4W7Z - chains B and D of the 4 polymer chains in the assembly; structure by X-ray diffraction, 2.20 A resolution.

Chain B (and D):
Name: B-cell receptor-associated protein 29
From: Homo sapiens
Notes: chain D of this document is another copy of the same molecule, construct and numbering; everything in this record applies to it too
Reference sequence: Q9UHQ4 (BAP29_HUMAN), isoform Q9UHQ4-2; residue numbers follow UniProt; this construct covers 168-229
Sequence (64 residues; row label = number of the first residue in the row):
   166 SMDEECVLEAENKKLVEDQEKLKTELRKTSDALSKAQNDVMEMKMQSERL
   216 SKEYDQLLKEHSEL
Construct notes: expression tag (166-167)

Chain B / chain D interface:
Contacting residue pairs (60):
  L173(B) - H226(D)
  E176(B) - Q221(D)
  E176(B) - L222(D)
  E176(B) - E225(D)
  E176(B) - H226(D)  salt bridge
  N177(B) - L222(D)
  K179(B) - R214(D)
  K179(B) - E218(D)  salt bridge
  L180(B) - L215(D)
  L180(B) - E218(D)
  D183(B) - Q211(D)
  D183(B) - R214(D)  salt bridge
  D183(B) - L215(D)
  D183(B) - E218(D)
  Q184(B) - L215(D)
  K186(B) - Q211(D)
  L187(B) - M208(D)  hydrophobic
  L187(B) - L215(D)  hydrophobic
  E190(B) - E207(D)
  E190(B) - M208(D)
  E190(B) - Q211(D)  hydrogen bond
  L191(B) - M208(D)  hydrophobic
  K193(B) - D204(D)
  T194(B) - A201(D)
  T194(B) - D204(D)
  T194(B) - M208(D)
  A197(B) - A197(D)
  A197(B) - A201(D)
  L198(B) - L198(D)  hydrophobic
  L198(B) - A201(D)  hydrophobic
  A201(B) - A197(D)  hydrophobic
  A201(B) - L198(D)  hydrophobic
  D204(B) - K193(D)  salt bridge
  D204(B) - T194(D)
  V205(B) - T194(D)
  E207(B) - E190(D)
  E207(B) - K193(D)  salt bridge
  M208(B) - L187(D)  hydrophobic
  M208(B) - E190(D)
  M208(B) - L191(D)  hydrophobic
  M208(B) - T194(D)
  Q211(B) - D183(D)
  Q211(B) - K186(D)
  Q211(B) - E190(D)
  L215(B) - L180(D)  hydrophobic
  L215(B) - D183(D)
  L215(B) - Q184(D)
  L215(B) - L187(D)  hydrophobic
  E218(B) - K179(D)
  E218(B) - L180(D)
  E218(B) - D183(D)
  Y219(B) - L180(D)  hydrophobic
  Y219(B) - Q184(D)  hydrogen bond
  Q221(B) - E176(D)  hydrogen bond
  L222(B) - L173(D)  hydrophobic
  L222(B) - E176(D)
  E225(B) - E176(D)
  H226(B) - L173(D)
  H226(B) - E176(D)  salt bridge
  L229(B) - L173(D)  hydrophobic
Also at the interface, not in a pair above, chain B (30 interface residues in all): K200
Also at the interface, not in a pair above, chain D (31 interface residues in all): E169, V172, K200, V205, Y219

In short:
Chain B and chain D form an interface of 30 and 31 residues respectively; the contacts include 3 hydrogen
bonds and 6 salt bridges. Among the polar pairs are E176(B)-H226(D), K179(B)-E218(D) and D183(B)-R214(D).
Both chains are B-cell receptor-associated protein 29 (Homo sapiens). Entry 4W7Z (Tetrameric BAP29 vDED
without disulfide bonds) was determined by X-ray diffraction, deposited together with 4W80.
